6ZOO - chains A and B of the 17 polymer chains in the assembly; structure by electron microscopy, 2.74 A resolution.

== Chain A ==
Molecule: Photosystem I P700 chlorophyll a apoprotein A1
From: Pisum sativum
Notes: EC 1.97.1.12
UniProt: A0A0F6NFW5 (A0A0F6NFW5_PEA); residues 16-758 here = UniProt positions 16-758
Chain sequence (743 residues; each row starts with the number of its first residue):
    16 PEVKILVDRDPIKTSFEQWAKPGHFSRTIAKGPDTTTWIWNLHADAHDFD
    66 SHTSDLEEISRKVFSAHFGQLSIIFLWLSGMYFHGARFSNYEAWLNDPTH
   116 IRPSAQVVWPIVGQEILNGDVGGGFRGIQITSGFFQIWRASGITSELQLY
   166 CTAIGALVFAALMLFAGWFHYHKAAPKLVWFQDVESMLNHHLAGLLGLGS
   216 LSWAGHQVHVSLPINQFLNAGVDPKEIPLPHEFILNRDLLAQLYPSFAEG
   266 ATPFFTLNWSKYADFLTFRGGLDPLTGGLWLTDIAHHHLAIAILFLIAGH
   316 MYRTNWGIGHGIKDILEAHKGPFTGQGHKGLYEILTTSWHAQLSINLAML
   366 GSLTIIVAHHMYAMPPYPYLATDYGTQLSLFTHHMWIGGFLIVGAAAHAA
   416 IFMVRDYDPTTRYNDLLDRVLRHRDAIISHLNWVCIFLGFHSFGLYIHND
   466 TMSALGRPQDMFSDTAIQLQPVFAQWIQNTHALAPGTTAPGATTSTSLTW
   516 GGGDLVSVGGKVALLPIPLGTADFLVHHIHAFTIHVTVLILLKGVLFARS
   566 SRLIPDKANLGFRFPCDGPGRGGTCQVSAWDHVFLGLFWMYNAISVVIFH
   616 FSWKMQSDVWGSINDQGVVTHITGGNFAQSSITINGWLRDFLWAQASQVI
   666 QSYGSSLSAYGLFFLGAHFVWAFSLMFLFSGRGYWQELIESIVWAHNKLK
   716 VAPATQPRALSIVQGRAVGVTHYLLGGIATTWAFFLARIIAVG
Modified positions: His115 ((2R)-2-azanyl-3-(4-ethanoylsulfanyl-1H-imidazol-5-yl)propanoic acid; SNK); His636 ((2R)-2-azanyl-3-(4-ethanoylsulfanyl-1H-imidazol-5-yl)propanoic acid; SNK)
Metal / ion sites: chlorophyll a Mg site 1 near Gln121 (its only coordinating residue here); chlorophyll a Mg site 2 near Gln129 (its only coordinating residue here); chlorophyll a Mg site 3 near Thr503 (its only coordinating residue here); 4Fe-4S cluster Fe: Cys581, Cys590 (shared with Cys559(B), Cys568(B) of chain B)
Small-molecule neighbours:
  - beta-carotene (BCR), molecule 1: Ile88, Leu91, Trp92
  - beta-carotene (BCR), molecule 2: Phe90, Tyr97, Thr167, Gly170, Ala171, Phe174, Leu213, Leu216, Ser217
  - beta-carotene (BCR), molecule 3: Trp92, Leu93, Gly209, Leu213, Gly214, Ser217
  - beta-carotene (BCR), molecule 4: Leu216, Phe269, Leu304, Ile308, Leu311, His315
  - beta-carotene (BCR), molecule 5: Phe269, Trp274, Ile308, Ile312
  - beta-carotene (BCR), molecule 6: Leu346, Leu350, Ala356, Ser359, Ile360, Ala414, Phe417, Met418
  - beta-carotene (BCR), molecule 7: Ala363, Met364, Ser367, Ile407, Ala410, Ala411, Val553, Leu556, Leu557, Val560
  - beta-carotene (BCR), molecule 8: Phe678, Gly681, Ala682, Phe684, Val685, Leu740, Ile743, Ala744, Trp747
  - chlorophyll a isomer (CL0): Phe458, Tyr461, Ile544, Phe547, Thr548, Tyr606, Asn607, Ser610, Val611, Phe614, Ile649, Trp652, Leu653, Leu657, Ala661, Ile665, Phe679, His683, Trp686, Tyr738, Thr745, Thr746, Phe749
  - chlorophyll a (CLA), molecule 1: Val18, Lys19, Ile20, Trp195, Asp198, Ser201, His205, Thr319, Asn320, Trp321
  - chlorophyll a (CLA), molecule 2: Ile20, Val22, Phe79, Phe83, Leu177, Met178, Phe180, Ala181, Phe184, His185, Ala189, Trp195
  - chlorophyll a (CLA), molecule 3: Ile27, Lys28, Thr29, Ser30, Phe31, Gln33, Trp34, His39, Lys77, Ser80, Gly84, Ile88, Leu179, Gly182, Trp183, Tyr186, His187
  - chlorophyll a (CLA), molecule 4: Trp34, His39, Phe40, Leu57, His58, Ala61, His62, Phe64, Lys77, Ala81, Gly84, Gln85, Ile88
  - chlorophyll a (CLA), molecule 5: Pro37, Gly38, Trp53, Ile54, Leu57, His58
  - chlorophyll a (CLA), molecule 6: Thr51, Ile54, Trp55, Ile704, Ile707, Val708, His711, Val716, Pro718, Pro722, Arg723, Leu725
  - chlorophyll a (CLA), molecule 7: Trp55, Phe684, Val685, Phe688, Phe692, Leu725, Gln729, Ala732, Val733, Thr736, His737, Leu740
  - chlorophyll a (CLA), molecule 8: His58, Ala59, Ala61, His62, Asp63, His355, Leu358, Leu362, Phe405, Leu406, Val408, Gly409, Ala412, His413, Ile416, Arg420, Phe577, Arg578, Trp595, Val598, Leu602, Thr736, Leu740
  - chlorophyll a (CLA), molecule 9: His62, Phe64, Val78, Ala81, His82, Gln85, Leu86, Ile89, Phe90, Leu93, Phe174, Trp354, His355, Gln357, Leu358, Asn361, Leu362, Leu365
  - chlorophyll a (CLA), molecule 10: His62, Gln85, Ile88, Ile89, Trp92, Leu365, Ile402, Phe405, Leu406
  - chlorophyll a (CLA), molecule 11: Leu71, Ser75, His82, Phe196, Gln197, Val199, Met202, Leu203, His206, Leu207, Leu210, Ile327, Leu331, Tyr347, Leu350, Thr351, Ser353, Trp354, Gln357, Ile360, Asn361, Met364, Leu365
  - chlorophyll a (CLA), molecule 12: Phe79, His82, Phe83, Leu86, Phe90, Phe174, Trp195, Phe196, Asp198, Ser201, Met202, His205, His206, Gly209, Leu210
  - chlorophyll a (CLA), molecule 13: Ser87, Ile88, Leu91, Gln121, Val122, Val123, Trp124, Ile126, Val127, Gln129, Leu132, Ile143, Leu179, Ala674, Leu677, Phe678
  - chlorophyll a (CLA), molecule 14: Leu91, Trp92, Ser94, Gly95, Met96, Phe98, His99, Arg102, Phe103, Gln121, Val122, Trp124, Leu172
  - chlorophyll a (CLA), molecule 15: Trp92, Met96, His99, Ala120, Gln121, Ile143, Gln144, Ile145, Thr146, Ser147, Phe149, Ala674, Tyr675, Phe678, Trp747, Leu751
  - chlorophyll a (CLA), molecule 16: Trp92, Met96, Thr146, Ser147, Phe149, Ser394, Leu395, Thr397, His398, Trp401, Ile402, Phe405, Phe678, Ile743, Thr746, Trp747, Leu751
  - chlorophyll a (CLA), molecule 17: Trp92, Leu93, Ser147, Gly148, Phe149, Ile152, Leu211, Leu365, Leu368, Thr369, Val372, Met376, Tyr382, Leu395, His398, His399, Ile402, Leu406
  - chlorophyll a (CLA), molecule 18: Ala155, Leu211, Gly214, Ser215, Trp218, Gln222, Leu294, Ile299, His302, His303, Ile306, Phe310, Leu368, Ile371, Val372, His375, Met376, Pro381, Tyr382
  - chlorophyll a (CLA), molecule 19: Ser156, Gly157, Ile158, Gln163, Cys166, Thr167, Ile169, Gly170, Phe174, Gly214, Ser217, Trp218, Gly220, His221, His224, Val225, Pro245, His246, Ile249
  - chlorophyll a (CLA), molecule 20: Leu162, Gln163, Cys166, Leu244, His246, Leu250
  - chlorophyll a (CLA), molecule 21: Leu203, Leu207, Leu211, Leu309, Phe310, Ala313, Met316, Tyr317, Ile327, Ile330, Met364, Leu432, Val435, Leu557, Val560
  - chlorophyll a (CLA), molecule 22: Asn204, His205, Ala208, Gly209, Leu311, His315, Thr319, Trp321, Ile323
  - chlorophyll a (CLA), molecule 23: Leu216, Ser217, Gly220, Val223, His224, Ile249, Arg252, Phe262, Gly265, Ala266, Phe269, Tyr277, Phe280, Leu281, Leu304
  - chlorophyll a (CLA), molecule 24: Phe269, Trp274, Ser275, Tyr277, Ala278, Leu281, Thr282, Phe283, His301, Leu304, Ala305, Ile308, Leu309, Ile312, Gly506
  - chlorophyll a (CLA), molecule 25: Phe269, Phe270, Thr271, Leu272, Trp274
  - chlorophyll a (CLA), molecule 26: Thr282, Phe283, Gly285, Leu294, Asp298, Ile299, His301, His302, Ala305, Ile306, Leu309, His375, Met379, Thr511
  - chlorophyll a (CLA), molecule 27: Phe283, Thr503, Ala504, Pro505, Gly506
  - chlorophyll a (CLA), molecule 28: Ile312, Ala313, His315, Met316, Ile323, Gly324, His325
  - chlorophyll a (CLA), molecule 29: Met316, His325, Asp329, Ile330, Ala333, His334
  - chlorophyll a (CLA), molecule 30: Ile330, Leu331, His334, His343, Leu346, Leu350, Asn429, Leu431, Leu432, Val435
  - chlorophyll a (CLA), molecule 31: His334, Lys335, Gly336, Pro337, Phe338
  - chlorophyll a (CLA), molecule 32: Phe338, Thr339, Leu431, Arg434, Val435, Arg437, His438, Ile442, His445
  - chlorophyll a (CLA), molecule 33: Met364, Leu368, Ile371, His374, His375, Ala378, Met379, Thr511, Ser512, Thr514, Trp515
  - chlorophyll a (CLA), molecule 34: Ile370, Ile371, His374, Met400, Ile407, Ile549, Thr552, Val553, Leu556, Met605, Ala608, Ile609, Val612
  - chlorophyll a (CLA), molecule 35: His374, Tyr377, Phe396, Phe488, Ala489, Ile492, Gln493, Trp515, Ile532, Leu534, His542, His545, Ile549, Val612, His615, Phe616, Lys619, Met620
  - chlorophyll a (CLA), molecule 36: Ala441, His445, Trp448
  - chlorophyll a (CLA), molecule 37: Ile442, Leu446, Trp448, Val449, Ala546, Ile549, His550, Val553, Leu557
  - chlorophyll a (CLA), molecule 38: Ser444, His445, Asn447, Trp448, Ile451
  - chlorophyll a (CLA), molecule 39: Asn447, Cys450, Ile451, Gly454, Phe455, Phe458, Gly459, Ile462, Phe547, Val551, Leu554, Ile555, Leu600, Phe603, Trp604
  - chlorophyll a (CLA), molecule 40: Trp448, Ile451, Phe452, Phe455, His456
  - chlorophyll a (CLA), molecule 41: Trp448, Phe452, Leu453, Gln485, Pro486, Val487, Phe488, Ala489, Leu534, Phe539, His542, His543, Ala546, His550
  - chlorophyll a (CLA), molecule 42: Phe455, His456, Gly459, Leu460, Ile462, His463, Thr466, Met467, Arg472, Asp475, Phe477, Ile482
  - chlorophyll a (CLA), molecule 43: Phe458, Ile462, Asp465, Phe547, Phe603, Trp604, Tyr606, Asn607, Ile649, Leu653, Trp686, Tyr738
  - chlorophyll a (CLA), molecule 44: Thr466, Ala469, Leu470
  - chlorophyll a (CLA), molecule 45: Trp491, Ile492, Thr495, His496, Ala499, Thr503, Ala504, Thr511, Trp515
  - chlorophyll a (CLA), molecule 46: Leu653, Leu657, Trp658
  - chlorophyll a (CLA), molecule 47: Leu677, Leu680, Gly681, His683, Phe684, Trp686, Ala687
  - chlorophyll a (CLA), molecule 48: Phe684, Ala687, Phe688, Leu690, Met691, Phe694, Ser695, Tyr699, Trp700, Leu703
  - chlorophyll a (CLA), molecule 49: Ile707, Ala710, His711, Leu714, Val716
  - chlorophyll a (CLA), molecule 50: Trp709, Ala710, Lys713, Leu714
  - lutein (LUT; (3r,3'r,6s)-4,5-didehydro-5,6-dihydro-beta,beta-carotene-3,3'-diol): Trp124, Pro125, Ile126
  - phylloquinone (PQN): Trp55, Met691, Phe692, Ser695, Gly696, Arg697, Trp700, Ile704, Ala724, Leu725, Gly730
  - 4Fe-4S cluster (SF4): Pro580, Cys581, Gly583, Pro584, Cys590, Ile727, Arg731
From the paper describing this entry:
  - mutagenesis - R654D, R654D/D655R, D655R: decreased binding to Plastocyanin, chloroplastic
  - mutagenesis - R654D, R654D/D655R, D655R: decreased catalytic activity with Plastocyanin, chloroplastic

== Chain B ==
Molecule: Photosystem I P700 chlorophyll a apoprotein A2
From: Pisum sativum
Notes: EC 1.97.1.12
UniProt: A0A0F6NGI2 (A0A0F6NGI2_PEA); residues 2-734 here = UniProt positions 2-734
Chain sequence (733 residues; numbered 2 to 734; the number before each row is that of its first residue):
     2 ALRFPRFSQGLAQDPTTRRIWFGIATAHDFESHDDITEGRLYQNIFASHF
    52 GQLAIIFLWTSGNLFHVAWQGNFEAWVQDPLHVRPIAHAIWDPHFGQPAV
   102 EAFTRGGALGPVNIAYSGVYQWWYTIGLRTNEDLYTGAIFLLFLSFISLL
   152 AGWLHLQPKWKPSVSWFKNAESRLNHHLSGLFGVSSLAWAGHLVHVAIPG
   202 SRGEYVRWNNFLSVLPHPQGLGPLFTGQWNLYAQNPDSSNHLFSTSQGAG
   252 TAILTLLGGFHPQTQSLWLTDMAHHHLAIAILFLIGGHMYRTNFGIGHSI
   302 KYILEAHIPPGGRLGRGHKGLYDTINNSIHFQLGLALASLGVITSLVAQH
   352 MYSLPAYAFIAQDFTTQAALYTHHQYIAGFIMTGAFAHGAIFFIRDYNPE
   402 QNADNVLARMLEHKEAIISHLSWASLFLGFHTLGLYVHNDVMLAFGTPEK
   452 QILIEPIFAQWIQSAHGKTSYGFDVLLSSTNSPALNAGRSIWLPGWLNAI
   502 NENSNSLFLTIGPGDFLVHHAIALGLHTTTLILVKGALDARGSKLMPDKK
   552 DFGYSFPCDGPGRGGTCDISAWDAFYLAVFWMLNTIGWVTFYWHWKHITL
   602 WQGNVSQFNESSTYLMGWLRDYLWLNSSQLINGYNPFGMNSLSVWAWMFL
   652 FGHLVWATGFMFLISWRGYWQELIETLAWAHERTPLANLIRWRDKPVALS
   702 IVQARLVGLVHFSVGYIFTYAAFLIASTSGKFG
Metal / ion sites: chlorophyll a Mg site 1 near Gln53 (its only coordinating residue here); chlorophyll a Mg site 2 near Asp93 (its only coordinating residue here); Ca2+: Ala500, Ile501, Glu503, Asn506, Leu508; 4Fe-4S cluster Fe: Cys559, Cys568 (shared with Cys581(A), Cys590(A) of chain A)
Small-molecule neighbours:
  - beta-carotene (BCR), molecule 1: Leu54, Ile57, Phe58, Trp60, Gly181, Leu182, Val185, Ser186
  - beta-carotene (BCR), molecule 2: Thr61, Leu65, Trp123, Trp124, Ile127, Leu129, Gly138, Phe141, Leu142, Trp209
  - beta-carotene (BCR), molecule 3: Leu188, Leu222, Leu225, Phe226, Leu278, Ile282, Leu285, Ile286, His289
  - beta-carotene (BCR), molecule 4: Phe332, Gly335, Leu336, Ala339, Val343, Met383, Ala386, Phe387, His389, Gly390, Phe393, Phe394, Ala538
  - beta-carotene (BCR), molecule 5: Phe387, Leu408, Met411, Val535, Leu539
  - beta-carotene (BCR), molecule 6: Val645, Trp648, Met649, Phe652, Trp671, Ile675, Leu678, Phe719
  - chlorophyll a isomer (CL0): Leu620, Leu624, Trp625
  - chlorophyll a (CLA), molecule 1: Phe5, Phe8, Gly24, Ile25, Ala28, His29, Phe31, His34, Ser49, Gly52, Gln53, Ile56
  - chlorophyll a (CLA), molecule 2: Thr18, Ile21, Trp22, Ile675, Leu678, Ala679, His682, Ile691, Arg692, Trp693, Arg694, Pro697, Val698, Leu700
  - chlorophyll a (CLA), molecule 3: Trp22, Phe652, Leu655, Val656, Thr659, Met662, Phe663, Leu700, Val708, Val711, His712, Val715
  - chlorophyll a (CLA), molecule 4: Ile25, Ala26, Thr27, Ala28, His29, Asp30, Glu32, His331, Leu334, Leu338, Phe381, Ile382, Thr384, Gly385, Ala388, His389, Ile392, Arg396, Tyr555, Trp573, Phe576, Val711, Val715, Phe719
  - chlorophyll a (CLA), molecule 5: His29, Phe31, Glu32, Tyr43, Ile46, Ser49, His50, Gln53, Leu54, Ile57, Phe168, Arg174, His178, Leu182, Phe183, Ile330, His331, Gln333, Leu334, Ala337, Leu338, Leu341
  - chlorophyll a (CLA), molecule 6: His29, Gln53, Ile56, Ile57, Trp60, Leu341, Ile378, Phe381, Ile382
  - chlorophyll a (CLA), molecule 7: Phe47, Phe51, Ile148, Leu151, Ala152, Leu155, His156, Lys160, Trp161, Pro163, Trp167
  - chlorophyll a (CLA), molecule 8: Phe47, His50, Phe51, Leu54, Trp123, Trp167, Phe168, Asn170, Ser173, Arg174, His177, His178, Gly181, Leu182, Phe183, Tyr358
  - chlorophyll a (CLA), molecule 9: Ile57, Trp60, Thr61, Ser118, Gly119, Val120, Trp123, Val185, Ser186, Ala189, Leu341, Ile344, Thr345, Val348, Met352, Tyr358, Leu371, His374, His375, Ile378, Ile382
  - chlorophyll a (CLA), molecule 10: Phe58, Ile127, Gly128, Leu129, Asp134, Thr137, Gly138, Phe141, Leu145, Ser149, Ser186, Ala189, Trp190, Gly192, His193, His196, Val197, Val207, Arg208, Trp209, Phe212
  - chlorophyll a (CLA), molecule 11: Leu59, Trp60, Ser62, Gly63, Phe66, His67, Trp70, Gln71, His89, Ala90, Trp92, Leu143
  - chlorophyll a (CLA), molecule 12: Trp60, Asn64, His67, Val68, Ala88, His89, Asn114, Ile115, Ala116, Tyr117, Ser118, Val120, Val645, Trp646, Met649, Phe719
  - chlorophyll a (CLA), molecule 13: Trp60, Asn64, Tyr117, Ser118, Ala370, Leu371, Thr373, His374, Tyr377, Ile378, Phe381, Trp646, Met649, Ile718, Phe719, Tyr721, Ala722, Ile726
  - chlorophyll a (CLA), molecule 14: His89, Ala90, Ile91, Trp92, Asp93, His95, Phe96, Phe104, Asn114, Met640, Ser644, Val645, Trp648
  - chlorophyll a (CLA), molecule 15: Trp123, Thr126, Ile127, Leu182, Phe183, Ser186, Ser187, Trp190, Leu194, Leu268, Met273, His276, His277, Ile280, Phe284, Ile344, Leu347, Val348, His351, Met352, Ala357, Tyr358
  - chlorophyll a (CLA), molecule 16: Trp167, Asn170, Ser173, His177, Thr293, Asn294, Phe295
  - chlorophyll a (CLA), molecule 17: Ala171, Arg174, Leu175, His178, Leu179, Phe183, Leu283, Phe284, Ile301, Leu305, Tyr323, Ile326, Asn327, Leu336, Ala337, Ser340, Leu341, Ile344
  - chlorophyll a (CLA), molecule 18: Leu175, Leu179, Phe183, Leu283, Phe284, Gly287, Met290, Tyr291, Ile301, Ile304
  - chlorophyll a (CLA), molecule 19: Asn176, His177, Ser180, Gly181, Val185, Leu285, His289, Tyr291, Thr293, Phe295, Ile297
  - chlorophyll a (CLA), molecule 20: Leu188, Ala189, Ala191, Gly192, Val195, His196, Phe212, Leu213, Val215, Leu216, Pro217, His218, Gly221, Leu222, Leu225, Phe226, Tyr233, Ile254, Leu255, Leu278
  - chlorophyll a (CLA), molecule 21: Leu225, Trp230, Asn231, Tyr233, Ala234, Leu255, Thr256, Leu257, His275, Leu278, Ala279, Ile282, Leu283, Ile286, Ile492, Trp493
  - chlorophyll a (CLA), molecule 22: Thr256, Leu257, Gly259, Leu268, Asp272, Met273, His275, His276, Ala279, Ile280, Leu283, His351, Leu355, Trp493, Trp497
  - chlorophyll a (CLA), molecule 23: Ile286, Gly287, His289, Met290, Ile297, Gly298, His299
  - chlorophyll a (CLA), molecule 24: Ile286, Met290, His299, Tyr303, Ile304, Ala307, His308
  - chlorophyll a (CLA), molecule 25: Ile304, Leu305, His308, Leu315, His319, Leu322, Ile326, Phe332, Val407, Leu408, Met411
  - chlorophyll a (CLA), molecule 26: Ala307, His308, Ile309, Pro310, Pro311, Arg314, Leu315
  - chlorophyll a (CLA), molecule 27: Arg314, Leu315, Val407, Arg410, Met411, Glu413, His414, Ala417, Ile418, His421
  - chlorophyll a (CLA), molecule 28: Ala339, Ser340, Val343, Leu347, Gln350, His351, Tyr353, Ser354, Leu355, Leu508, Phe509
  - chlorophyll a (CLA), molecule 29: Val343, Ser346, Leu347, Gln350, Gln376, Gly380, Met383, Phe387, Leu527, Thr530, Thr531, Leu534, Met583, Thr586, Ile587
  - chlorophyll a (CLA), molecule 30: Gln350, Tyr353, Tyr372, Phe459, Ala460, Ile463, Gln464, Phe509, Leu510, Ile512, His520, Ile523, Leu527, Val590, Tyr593, Trp594, Lys597
  - chlorophyll a (CLA), molecule 31: Ala417, His421, Trp424
  - chlorophyll a (CLA), molecule 32: Ile418, Leu422, Trp424, Ala524, Leu527, His528, Thr531
  - chlorophyll a (CLA), molecule 33: Ser420, His421, Ser423, Trp424, Leu427
  - chlorophyll a (CLA), molecule 34: Ser423, Ser426, Leu427, Gly430, Phe431, Leu434, Leu525, Thr529, Leu532, Ile533, Leu578, Phe581, Trp582
  - chlorophyll a (CLA), molecule 35: Trp424, Leu427, Phe428, Phe431, His432
  - chlorophyll a (CLA), molecule 36: Phe428, Leu429, Glu456, Pro457, Ile458, Phe459, Ala460, Phe517, His520, His521, Ala524, His528
  - chlorophyll a (CLA), molecule 37: His432, Gly435, Leu436, Val438, His439, Val442, Met443, Phe446, Lys451, Ile453
  - chlorophyll a (CLA), molecule 38: Thr433, Leu434, Tyr437, Val519, Ala522, Leu525, Asn585, Trp589, Phe592, Leu616, Trp619, Leu620, Leu624, Ser628, Ile632, Phe650, His654, Trp657, Tyr717, Thr720, Tyr721, Phe724
  - chlorophyll a (CLA), molecule 39: Val438, Asp441, Val442, Leu525, Phe581, Trp582, Asn585, Trp589, Leu616, Leu620, Trp657, Phe713
  - chlorophyll a (CLA), molecule 40: Ile458, Phe459, Trp462, Phe474
  - chlorophyll a (CLA), molecule 41: Trp462, Ile463, Ala466, His467, Leu477, Leu478, Ala485, Trp493, Leu494, Trp497, Phe509
  - chlorophyll a (CLA), molecule 42: Leu477, Ser483, Pro484, Ala485, Ala488, Gly489, Ile492, Trp493
  - chlorophyll a (CLA), molecule 43: Trp648, Leu651, Phe652, His654, Leu655, Trp657, Ala658
  - chlorophyll a (CLA), molecule 44: Leu655, Ala658, Thr659, Phe661, Met662, Ile665, Ser666, Tyr670, Trp671, Leu674
  - chlorophyll a (CLA), molecule 45: Leu678, Ala681, His682, Thr685, Ala688, Ile691
  - chlorophyll a (CLA), molecule 46: Ala681, Arg684, Thr685, Pro686
  - chlorophyll a (CLA), molecule 47: Thr685, Pro686, Leu687, Ala688, Ile691
  - phylloquinone (PQN): Trp22, Met662, Phe663, Ser666, Trp667, Arg668, Trp671, Ile675, Ala699, Leu700, Ser701, Ala705
  - 4Fe-4S cluster (SF4): Cys559, Gly561, Pro562, Thr567, Cys568, Trp667, Ile702, Arg706

== Interface between chain A and chain B ==
Residue-residue contacts - 135 pairs, chain A then chain B:
  Val127(A) with Phe446(B)
  Gly128(A) with Phe446(B)
  Gln129(A) with Phe446(B)
  Ile131(A) with Phe446(B)
  Asp440(A) with Thr677(B), hydrogen bond (backbone-side chain)
  Ala441(A) with Trp680(B), hydrophobic
  Ile443(A) with Thr677(B)
  Ser444(A) with Thr677(B); Trp680(B); Ala681(B)
  Asn447(A) with Leu674(B); Leu678(B)
  Asp465(A) with Tyr635(B), hydrogen bond; Leu651(B)
  Thr466(A) with Trp648(B), hydrogen bond
  Ser468(A) with Tyr635(B); Met640(B)
  Ala469(A) with Met640(B); Ser644(B), hydrogen bond (backbone-side chain); Trp648(B)
  Leu470(A) with His95(B); Phe96(B), hydrophobic; Gly97(B), hydrogen bond (backbone-backbone); Ala100(B)
  Gly471(A) with Pro99(B); Met640(B)
  Arg472(A) with His95(B), hydrogen bond (side chain-backbone); Gly97(B)
  Ile555(A) with Tyr670(B)
  Lys558(A) with Tyr670(B), hydrogen bond (side chain-backbone); Glu673(B), salt bridge; Leu674(B)
  Ser566(A) with Glu673(B), hydrogen bond
  Arg567(A) with Glu676(B); Trp680(B)
  Leu568(A) with Gln672(B); Glu676(B), hydrogen bond (backbone-side chain)
  Lys572(A) with Glu673(B), salt bridge
  Cys581(A) with Pro562(B), hydrophobic
  Gly583(A) with Pro562(B)
  Pro584(A) with Pro558(B), hydrophobic; Cys559(B), hydrophobic; Gly561(B)
  Arg586(A) with Arg668(B)
  Gly587(A) with Arg668(B), hydrogen bond (backbone-side chain)
  Gly588(A) with Arg668(B), hydrogen bond (backbone-side chain); Ile702(B)
  Cys590(A) with Trp667(B), hydrophobic; Arg668(B); Gly669(B), hydrogen bond (backbone-backbone); Tyr670(B); Ile702(B), hydrophobic
  Gln591(A) with Ile665(B), hydrogen bond (side chain-backbone); Ser666(B); Trp667(B), hydrogen bond (side chain-backbone); Tyr670(B), hydrogen bond (backbone-backbone)
  Val592(A) with Gly669(B); Glu673(B)
  His597(A) with Tyr670(B); Glu673(B)
  Leu600(A) with Ser666(B); Tyr670(B), hydrophobic
  Phe603(A) with Ile665(B), hydrophobic
  Gln644(A) with Pro637(B)
  Ser645(A) with Pro637(B)
  Asn650(A) with Ile632(B); Tyr635(B); Leu651(B)
  Leu653(A) with Phe650(B), hydrophobic; Leu651(B), hydrophobic
  Arg654(A) with Ile632(B), hydrogen bond (side chain-backbone); Asn633(B); Tyr635(B), hydrogen bond (side chain-backbone); Asn636(B); Pro637(B)
  Trp658(A) with Trp625(B), hydrogen bond (side chain-backbone); Ile632(B), hydrophobic
  Ser662(A) with Trp625(B)
  Ile665(A) with Met617(B); Arg621(B); Trp625(B), hydrophobic
  Tyr668(A) with Asp441(B), hydrogen bond; Leu444(B); Met617(B), hydrophobic
  Gly669(A) with Leu444(B); Ala445(B)
  Ser673(A) with Ala445(B), hydrogen bond (side chain-backbone)
  Gly676(A) with Met617(B)
  Leu677(A) with Val442(B), hydrophobic; Ala445(B), hydrophobic
  Leu680(A) with Asp441(B); Met617(B); Leu620(B), hydrophobic
  Phe684(A) with Leu434(B), hydrophobic
  Trp686(A) with Phe661(B), hydrophobic
  Leu690(A) with Phe661(B), hydrophobic
  Leu693(A) with Leu664(B)
  Phe694(A) with Asp569(B); Phe661(B), hydrophobic; Leu664(B), hydrophobic; Ile665(B), hydrophobic
  Ser695(A) with Asp569(B); Leu578(B)
  Gly696(A) with Cys568(B); Asp569(B), hydrogen bond (backbone-side chain)
  Arg697(A) with Gly565(B), hydrogen bond (side chain-backbone); Gly566(B), hydrogen bond (side chain-backbone); Cys568(B)
  Gly698(A) with Leu546(B); Cys568(B), hydrogen bond (backbone-backbone)
  Tyr699(A) with Ile533(B); Lys536(B), hydrogen bond (backbone-side chain); Cys568(B); Asp569(B), hydrogen bond (backbone-backbone); Leu578(B), hydrophobic
  Gln701(A) with Leu546(B)
  Glu702(A) with Lys536(B), salt bridge; Ser544(B), hydrogen bond; Lys550(B), salt bridge; Ile570(B)
  Leu703(A) with Ile419(B), hydrophobic; Lys536(B)
  Glu705(A) with Ser544(B); Lys545(B), hydrogen bond (side chain-backbone); Leu546(B), hydrogen bond (side chain-backbone)
  Ser706(A) with Glu416(B); Ile419(B); Ser420(B)
  Ile707(A) with Ser423(B)
  Trp709(A) with Glu416(B); Ala417(B), hydrophobic
  Ala710(A) with Ser420(B)
  Ile727(A) with Gly566(B); Cys568(B), hydrophobic
  Arg731(A) with Trp667(B)
Also at the interface, not in a pair above, chain A (76 interface residues in all): Pro580, Thr589, Phe599, Ile649, Val664, Gln666, Ser670, Phe679
Also at the interface, not in a pair above, chain B (77 interface residues in all): Asp93, Gly447, Leu532, Asp540, Arg564, Thr567, Tyr577, Phe581, Tyr615, Leu616, Ser628, Ser629, Trp657, Phe713

== In short ==
Chain A and chain B form an interface of 76 and 77 residues respectively, with 29 hydrogen bonds and 4 salt
bridges. Polar pairs include Lys558(A)-Glu673(B), Lys572(A)-Glu673(B) and Glu702(A)-Lys536(B). From the paper:
R654D, R654D/D655R and D655R of chain A reduce binding to Plastocyanin, chloroplastic; R654D, R654D/D655R and
D655R of chain A reduce catalytic activity with Plastocyanin, chloroplastic.
Here chain A is Photosystem I P700 chlorophyll a apoprotein A1 and chain B is Photosystem I P700 chlorophyll a
apoprotein A2, both from Pisum sativum. Entry 6ZOO (Photosystem I reduced Plastocyanin Complex) was determined
by electron microscopy.
